PDB entry 7XOD | electron microscopy, 3.27 A resolution | chains A and Y of the 12 polymer chains in the assembly

[Chain A]
Name: Spike glycoprotein
From: Severe acute respiratory syndrome coronavirus 2
Reference sequence: P0DTC2 (SPIKE_SARS2); aligned to UniProt positions 1-1270 over residues 4-1273 (the alignment contains insertions or deletions, so no single offset holds)
Sequence (1270 residues; numbered 4 to 1273; the number before each row is that of its first residue):
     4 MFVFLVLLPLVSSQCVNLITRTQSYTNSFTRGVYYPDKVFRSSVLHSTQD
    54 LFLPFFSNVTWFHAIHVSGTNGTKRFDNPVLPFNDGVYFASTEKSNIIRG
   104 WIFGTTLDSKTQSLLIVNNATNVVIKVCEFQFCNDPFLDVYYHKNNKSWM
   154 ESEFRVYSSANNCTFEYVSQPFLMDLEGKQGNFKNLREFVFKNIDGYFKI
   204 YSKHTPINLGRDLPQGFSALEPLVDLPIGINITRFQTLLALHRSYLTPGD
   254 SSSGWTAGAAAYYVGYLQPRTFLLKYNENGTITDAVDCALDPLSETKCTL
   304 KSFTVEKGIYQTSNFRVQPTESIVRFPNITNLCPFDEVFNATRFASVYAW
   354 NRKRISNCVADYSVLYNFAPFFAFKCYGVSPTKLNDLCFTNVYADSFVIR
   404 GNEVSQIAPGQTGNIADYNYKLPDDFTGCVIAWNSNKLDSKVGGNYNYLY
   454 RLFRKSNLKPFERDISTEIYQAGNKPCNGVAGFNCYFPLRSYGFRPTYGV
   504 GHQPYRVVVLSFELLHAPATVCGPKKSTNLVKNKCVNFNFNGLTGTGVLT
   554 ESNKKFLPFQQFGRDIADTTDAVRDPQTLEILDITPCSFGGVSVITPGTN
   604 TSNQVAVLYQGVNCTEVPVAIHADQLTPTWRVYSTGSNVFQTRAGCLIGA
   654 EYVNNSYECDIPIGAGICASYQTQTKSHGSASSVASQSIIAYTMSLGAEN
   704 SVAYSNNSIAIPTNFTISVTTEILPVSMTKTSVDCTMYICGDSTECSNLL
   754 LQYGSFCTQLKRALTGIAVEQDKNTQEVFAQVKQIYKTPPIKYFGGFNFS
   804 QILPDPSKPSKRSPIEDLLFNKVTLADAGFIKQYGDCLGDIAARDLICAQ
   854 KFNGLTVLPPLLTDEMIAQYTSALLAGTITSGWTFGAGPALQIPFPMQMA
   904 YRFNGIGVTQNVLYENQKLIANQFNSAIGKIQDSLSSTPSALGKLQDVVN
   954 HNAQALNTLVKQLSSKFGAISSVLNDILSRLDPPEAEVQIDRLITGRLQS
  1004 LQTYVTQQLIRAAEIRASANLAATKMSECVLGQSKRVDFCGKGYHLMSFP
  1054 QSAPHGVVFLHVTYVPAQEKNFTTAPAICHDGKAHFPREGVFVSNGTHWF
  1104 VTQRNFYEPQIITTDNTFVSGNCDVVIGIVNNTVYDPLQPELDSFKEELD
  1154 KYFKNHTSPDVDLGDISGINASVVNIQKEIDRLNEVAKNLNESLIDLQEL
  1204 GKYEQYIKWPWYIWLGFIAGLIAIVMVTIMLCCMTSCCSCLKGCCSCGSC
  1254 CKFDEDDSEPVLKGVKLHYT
Unresolved in the structure: 4-26, 71-79, 143-156, 177-186, 211-214, 621-639, 677-689, 829-853, 1147-1273
Sequence notes: variant Ile22 (Thr19 in P0DTC2), Ser27 (Ala in P0DTC2), Asp142 (Gly in P0DTC2), Gly213 (Val in P0DTC2), Asp339 (Gly in P0DTC2), Phe371 (Ser in P0DTC2), Pro373 (Ser in P0DTC2), Phe375 (Ser in P0DTC2), Ala376 (Thr in P0DTC2), Asn405 (Asp in P0DTC2), Ser408 (Arg in P0DTC2), Asn417 (Lys in P0DTC2), Lys440 (Asn in P0DTC2), Asn477 (Ser in P0DTC2), Lys478 (Thr in P0DTC2), Ala484 (Glu in P0DTC2), Arg493 (Gln in P0DTC2), Arg498 (Gln in P0DTC2), Tyr501 (Asn in P0DTC2), His505 (Tyr in P0DTC2), Gly614 (Asp in P0DTC2), Tyr655 (His in P0DTC2), Lys679 (Asn in P0DTC2), His681 (Pro in P0DTC2), Lys764 (Asn in P0DTC2), Tyr796 (Asp in P0DTC2), His954 (Gln in P0DTC2), Lys969 (Asn in P0DTC2); engineered mutation Gly682 (Arg in P0DTC2), Ser683 (Arg in P0DTC2), Ser685 (Arg in P0DTC2), Pro817 (Phe in P0DTC2), Pro892 (Ala in P0DTC2), Pro899 (Ala in P0DTC2), Pro942 (Ala in P0DTC2), Pro986 (Lys in P0DTC2), Pro987 (Val in P0DTC2)
UniProt features mapped onto this chain:
  - lipidation (S-palmitoyl cysteine): Cys1243, Cys1250, Cys1253
  - glycosylation (N-linked (GlcNAc...) asparagine): Asn20 (complex), Asn125 (hybrid), Asn334 (complex), Asn606 (hybrid)
Disulfide bonds: Cys131-Cys166, Cys291-Cys301, Cys379-Cys432, Cys391-Cys525, Cys480-Cys488, Cys538-Cys590, Cys617-Cys649, Cys662-Cys671, Cys738-Cys760, Cys743-Cys749, Cys1032-Cys1043, Cys1082-Cys1126
Glycans and other covalent adducts: N-acetylglucosamine (NAG) linked to Asn165, Asn234, Asn282, Asn331, Asn603, Asn616, Asn657, Asn709, Asn717, Asn801, Asn1074, Asn1098

[Chain Y]
Name: Light chain of JMB2002 Fab
From: Homo sapiens
Notes: antibody fragment or engineered binder
Sequence (214 residues; numbered 1 to 214; the number before each row is that of its first residue):
     1 DIQMTQSPSSLSASVGDRVTITCRASQGISSWLAWYQQKPGKAPKLLIYD
    51 ASNLETGVPSRFSGSGSGTDFTFTISSLQPEDIATYYCQQYDNLPLTFGG
   101 GTKVEIKRTVAAPSVFIFPPSDEQLKSGTASVVCLLNNFYPREAKVQWKV
   151 DNALQSGNSQESVTEQDSKDSTYSLSSTLTLSKADYEKHKVYACEVTHQG
   201 LSSPVTKSFNRGEC
Unresolved in the structure: 214
Disulfide bonds: Cys23-Cys88, Cys134-Cys194

[How chain A and chain Y interact]
Residue-residue contacts (12; chain A residue first):
  Thr345(A) with Ser31(Y); Asp50(Y)
  Arg346(A) with Tyr49(Y); Asp50(Y), salt bridge
  Leu441(A) with Trp32(Y), hydrophobic
  Lys444(A) with Asn93(Y)
  Gly447(A) with Asn93(Y)
  Asn448(A) with Asn93(Y), hydrogen bond (backbone-side chain); Leu94(Y)
  Tyr449(A) with Leu94(Y)
  Asn450(A) with Asp92(Y)
  Tyr451(A) with Trp32(Y)
Other interface residues (no listed pair), chain Y (9 interface residues in all): Ser30, Tyr91

[In short]
The chain A/chain Y interface involves 9 residues from each chain, with 1 hydrogen bond and 1 salt bridge.
Polar pairs include Arg346(A)-Asp50(Y) and Asn448(A)-Asn93(Y). Covalently linked N-acetylglucosamine: at
Asn165(A), Asn234(A), Asn282(A), Asn331(A), Asn603(A) and Asn616(A) and 6 more.
Chain A is Spike glycoprotein (Severe acute respiratory syndrome coronavirus 2) and chain Y is Light chain of
JMB2002 Fab (Homo sapiens); the structure, SARS-CoV-2 Omicron BA.2 Variant Spike Trimer with three JMB2002 Fab
Bound, was determined by electron microscopy (same publication as 7XO4, 7XO5, 7XO6, 7XO7, 7XO8, 7XO9 and 3
further entries).
